5CFD - chains A and B of the 4 polymer chains in the assembly; structure by X-ray diffraction, 2.50 A resolution.

[Chain A]
Name: VP1
Organism: Saffold virus
UniProt: C0MHL9 (C0MHL9_9PICO); the author numbering skips numbers that UniProt does not, so the offset changes along the chain: 1-182 = UniProt 647-828; 185-254 = UniProt 829-898
Amino-acid sequence (252 residues; numbered 1 to 254; 2 numbers in that range are skipped by the numbering (no residue carries them; nothing is unmodelled there); the number before each row is that of its first residue):
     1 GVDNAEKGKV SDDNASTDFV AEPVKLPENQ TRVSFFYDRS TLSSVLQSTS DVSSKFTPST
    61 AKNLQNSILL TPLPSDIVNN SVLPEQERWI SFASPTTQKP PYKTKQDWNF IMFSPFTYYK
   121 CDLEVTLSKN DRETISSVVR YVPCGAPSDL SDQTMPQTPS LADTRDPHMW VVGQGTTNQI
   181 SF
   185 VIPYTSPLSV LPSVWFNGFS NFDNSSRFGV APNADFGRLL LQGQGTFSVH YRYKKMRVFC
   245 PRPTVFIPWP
Construct notes: conflict Phe36 (Val682 in C0MHL9)

[Chain B]
Name: VP3
Organism: Saffold virus
UniProt: C0MHL9 (C0MHL9_9PICO); residues 1-232 here correspond to UniProt positions 415-646 (UniProt number = residue number + 414)
Amino-acid sequence (232 residues; numbered 1 to 232; the number before each row is that of its first residue):
     1 SPFPVTVREH AGTFFSTTPD TTVPVYGNTI STPFDYMCGE FTDLLSLCKI PTFLGNLDSN
    61 KKRIPYFSAT NSTPATPLVT YQVTLSCSCM ANSMLAAVAR NFNQYRGSLN YLFVFTGSAM
   121 TKGKFLISYT PPGAGEPKTL DQAMQATYAI WDLGLNSSYN FTVPFISPTH YRQTSYNTPT
   181 ITSVDGWLTV WQLTPLTYPL GVPNDSHILT LVSGGDDFTL RMPVTFTKYV PQ
What the authors report for this chain:
  - conformationally variable residues (side-chain flip): Cys87, Cys89

[Interface between chain A and chain B]
Residue-residue contacts - 154 pairs, chain A then chain B:
  Gly1(A) with Tyr159(B); Asn160(B), hydrogen bond (backbone-backbone)
  Val2(A) with Asn156(B); Ser158(B); Tyr159(B)
  Asp3(A) with Asn156(B); Ser157(B); Ser158(B), hydrogen bond (backbone-backbone)
  Asn4(A) with Leu155(B); Asn156(B), hydrogen bond; Ser157(B)
  Ala5(A) with Val114(B), hydrophobic; Ser158(B), hydrogen bond (backbone-side chain)
  Glu6(A) with Ser157(B), hydrogen bond
  Ser11(A) with Asn110(B); Asn160(B), hydrogen bond (backbone-side chain)
  Asp12(A) with Lys49(B); Asn110(B); Asp216(B)
  Asp13(A) with Ser108(B); Asn110(B), hydrogen bond (backbone-side chain); Asn160(B), hydrogen bond; Thr162(B); Gly215(B); Asp216(B), hydrogen bond (backbone-backbone)
  Asn14(A) with Ser108(B); Thr162(B); Asp216(B); Asp217(B)
  Ala15(A) with Ser108(B); Thr162(B); Pro164(B), hydrophobic
  Asp18(A) with Tyr159(B), hydrogen bond; Asn160(B)
  Phe19(A) with Thr147(B); Tyr148(B); Phe161(B), hydrophobic; Thr162(B); Pro164(B), hydrophobic
  Pro23(A) with Asp217(B)
  Val24(A) with Arg106(B), hydrogen bond (backbone-side chain); Asp217(B), hydrogen bond (backbone-side chain)
  Lys25(A) with Asp217(B); Thr219(B)
  Leu26(A) with Arg106(B); Tyr171(B)
  Glu28(A) with Leu220(B); Arg221(B)
  Gln30(A) with Phe102(B); Arg221(B); Met222(B), hydrogen bond (side chain-backbone); Pro223(B)
  Thr31(A) with Asp43(B), hydrogen bond; Leu44(B), hydrogen bond (backbone-backbone); Leu45(B); Phe102(B); Leu220(B)
  Arg32(A) with Thr42(B)
  Val33(A) with Thr42(B), hydrogen bond (backbone-backbone); Leu44(B), hydrophobic
  Phe35(A) with Pro223(B), hydrophobic
  Phe36(A) with Leu44(B), hydrophobic; Asn101(B); Phe102(B), hydrophobic; Pro223(B), hydrophobic
  Arg39(A) with Ser16(B); Thr17(B)
  Ser40(A) with Phe14(B); Ser16(B), hydrogen bond (backbone-backbone)
  Phe92(A) with Val230(B), hydrophobic
  Pro100(A) with Val230(B)
  Tyr102(A) with Val230(B); Pro231(B)
  Trp108(A) with Lys228(B); Tyr229(B); Pro231(B)
  Asn109(A) with Thr225(B), hydrogen bond
  Met112(A) with Tyr229(B)
  Phe113(A) with Ala97(B); Val98(B), hydrophobic; Asn101(B)
  Pro115(A) with Phe41(B); Leu47(B), hydrophobic; Met94(B), hydrophobic
  Phe116(A) with Phe41(B), hydrophobic
  Tyr118(A) with Met37(B), hydrophobic
  Lys120(A) with Ser31(B), hydrogen bond; Thr32(B), hydrogen bond (side chain-backbone); Phe34(B)
  Glu124(A) with Thr22(B)
  Thr126(A) with Phe14(B)
  Pro143(A) with Tyr26(B)
  Pro167(A) with Val25(B); Tyr26(B), hydrophobic
  Met169(A) with Val25(B), hydrophobic
  Thr177(A) with Gly12(B)
  Gln179(A) with Gly12(B); Phe14(B)
  Ser181(A) with Thr22(B), hydrogen bond
  Phe182(A) with Thr22(B); Val23(B); Val25(B), hydrophobic
  Val185(A) with Thr22(B); Val23(B), hydrogen bond (backbone-backbone); Pro24(B); Val25(B), hydrogen bond (backbone-backbone)
  Ile186(A) with Val25(B), hydrophobic
  Pro187(A) with Tyr26(B); Thr29(B)
  Tyr188(A) with Ser31(B); Thr32(B)
  Ser190(A) with Thr32(B), hydrogen bond (backbone-side chain)
  Pro191(A) with Thr32(B)
  Leu192(A) with Thr32(B)
  Ser193(A) with Thr32(B); Pro33(B), hydrogen bond (side chain-backbone); Phe34(B); Tyr36(B)
  Val194(A) with Phe34(B), hydrophobic
  His234(A) with Phe14(B)
  Arg236(A) with Ser16(B); Thr18(B), hydrogen bond (side chain-backbone); Asp20(B)
  Arg241(A) with Phe34(B); Glu40(B), salt bridge
  Val242(A) with Glu40(B); Phe41(B), hydrogen bond (backbone-backbone)
  Phe243(A) with Phe34(B), hydrophobic; Met37(B), hydrophobic; Cys38(B); Gly39(B); Glu40(B)
  Cys244(A) with Cys38(B); Gly39(B), hydrogen bond (backbone-backbone)
  Pro245(A) with Phe41(B), hydrophobic; Leu47(B), hydrophobic
  Arg246(A) with Met94(B)
  Thr248(A) with Ala97(B)
  Val249(A) with Tyr229(B)
  Phe250(A) with Asn92(B); Tyr229(B), hydrogen bond (backbone-side chain); Gln232(B)
  Ile251(A) with Ala91(B); Asn92(B), hydrogen bond (backbone-side chain); Arg100(B); Tyr229(B), hydrophobic
  Pro252(A) with Tyr229(B); Gln232(B)
  Trp253(A) with Gly55(B); Arg63(B); Ser88(B); Cys89(B); Asn92(B)
  Pro254(A) with Ser88(B)
Interface residues without a listed pair, chain A (77 interface residues in all): Val10, Glu22, Lys99, Tyr141, Thr189, Lys238, Pro247
Interface residues without a listed pair, chain B (79 interface residues in all): Pro19, Thr21, Ile30, Pro51, Gly107, Leu112, Ala149, Phe165, Phe226

[Summary]
77 residues of chain A face 79 of chain B across their interface; the contacts include 30 hydrogen bonds and 1
salt bridge. Polar pairs include Arg241(A)-Glu40(B), Asn4(A)-Asn156(B) and Ala5(A)-Ser158(B). The paper
reports conformational variability at Cys87(B) and Cys89(B).
Chain A is VP1 and chain B is VP3, both from Saffold virus; the structure, Crystal Structure of DTT treated
Human Cardiovirus SAFV-3, was determined by X-ray diffraction, deposited together with 5CFC and 5A8F.
